8HN3 - chain A; structure by X-ray diffraction, 1.65 A resolution.

== Chain A ==
Name: Cytochrome c-556
Source organism: Chlorobaculum tepidum
UniProt: Q8KG95 (Q8KG95_CHLTE); residues 1-79 here correspond to UniProt positions 65-143 (UniProt number = residue number + 64)
Sequence (80 residues; numbered 0 to 79; the number before each row is that of its first residue; numbering starts at 0):
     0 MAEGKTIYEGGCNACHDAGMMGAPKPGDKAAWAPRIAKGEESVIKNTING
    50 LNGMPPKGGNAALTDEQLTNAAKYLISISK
Covalent attachments: heme c (HEC) linked to Cys11, Cys14
Construct notes: initiating methionine (0)
Metal / ion sites: heme c Fe: His15, Met53
Ligand contacts: heme c (HEC): Ile6, Gly10, His15, Met19, Met20, Gly21, Ala22, Pro23, Trp31, Arg34, Ser41, Val42, Asn45, Thr46, Leu50, Asn51, Gly52, Met53, Pro54, Lys56, Gly57, Leu62, Leu67, Ala70, Ala71, Leu74
Reported in the primary citation:
  - heme c coordination: His15, Met53
  - binding site for heme c: Cys11, Cys14

== Summary ==
Heme c is covalently linked to Cys11. His15 and Met53 coordinate a heme c Fe ion. The paper reports a binding
site for heme c at Cys11 and Cys14; heme c coordination by His15 and Met53.
Chain A is Cytochrome c-556 (Chlorobaculum tepidum); the structure, Soluble domain of cytochrome c-556 from
Chlorobaculum tepidum, was determined by X-ray diffraction.
